Entry 6G2Y (X-ray diffraction, 2.15 A resolution); this record covers chain A.

[Chain A]
Protein: Transitional endoplasmic reticulum ATPase
Source organism: Homo sapiens
Notes: EC 3.6.4.6
UniProtKB: P55072 (TERA_HUMAN); residues 462-764 here = UniProt positions 462-764
Amino-acid sequence (303 residues; numbered 462 to 764; the number before each row is that of its first residue):
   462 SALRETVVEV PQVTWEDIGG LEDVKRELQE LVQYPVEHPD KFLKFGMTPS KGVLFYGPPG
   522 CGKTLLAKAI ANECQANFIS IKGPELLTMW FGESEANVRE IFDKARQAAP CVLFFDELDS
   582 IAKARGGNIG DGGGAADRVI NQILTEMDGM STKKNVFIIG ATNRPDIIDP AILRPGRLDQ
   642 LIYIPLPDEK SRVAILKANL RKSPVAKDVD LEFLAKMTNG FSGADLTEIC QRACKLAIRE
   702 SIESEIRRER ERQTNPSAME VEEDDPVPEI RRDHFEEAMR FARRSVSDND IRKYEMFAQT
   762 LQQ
Disordered / not traced: 462-467, 550-554, 585-595, 713-726, 764
Ion coordination: Na+: N624 (together with ADP)
Small-molecule neighbours:
  - ADP (adenosine-5'-diphosphate): D478, I479, G480, L482, P519, P520, G521, C522, G523, K524, T525, L526, I656, N660, G684, A685, T688
  - ELQ ([3,4-bis(fluoranyl)phenyl]-(4-methylpiperazin-1-yl)methanone): N624, R625, P626, D627, D751, K754, Y755, F758
UniProt features mapped onto this chain:
  - binding site (ATP): G521 to L526
  - modified residue: S462 (Phosphoserine), K502 (N6-acetyllysine), K505 (N6-acetyllysine), K668 (N6-acetyllysine), S702 (Phosphoserine), K754 (N6-acetyllysine)
  - natural variant: D592 (D592N: In FTDALS6)
  - mutagenesis: K524 (K524A: Impairs catalytic activity of RNF19A toward SOD1 mutant. Does not inhibit interaction with RHBDD1; when associated with A-251; K524Q: Impairs ERAD degradation of HMGCR ...), E578 (E578Q: Does not inhibit interaction with RHBDD1. Increased interaction with CAV1 and UBXN6. Impaired autophagic function. Defect in ubiquitin-dependent protein degradation by the proteasome ...)
What the authors report for this chain:
  - binding site for ELQ: R625, D627, D751, K754, Y755

[Summary]
Ligands of chain A: ADP and compound ELQ. UniProt lists 6 ATP-binding residues and 2 mutagenesis sites. The
paper reports a binding site for ELQ at R625, D627 and D751 among others.
Chain A is Transitional endoplasmic reticulum ATPase (Homo sapiens); the structure, Crystal structure of the
p97 D2 domain in a helical split-washer conformation, was determined by X-ray diffraction together with 6G2V,
6G2W, 6G2X, 6G2Z and 6G30 from the same study.
